PDB entry 4F70 | X-ray diffraction, 3.00 A resolution | chains A and B

== Chain A ==
Molecule: Cyclin-dependent kinase 8
Organism: Homo sapiens
Notes: EC 2.7.11.22, 2.7.11.23
Reference sequence: P49336 (CDK8_HUMAN); residues 1-403 here = UniProt positions 1-403
Amino-acid sequence (405 residues; numbered -1 to 403; the number before each row is that of its first residue; numbers below 1 keep their minus sign (Asp-1 is residue -1)):
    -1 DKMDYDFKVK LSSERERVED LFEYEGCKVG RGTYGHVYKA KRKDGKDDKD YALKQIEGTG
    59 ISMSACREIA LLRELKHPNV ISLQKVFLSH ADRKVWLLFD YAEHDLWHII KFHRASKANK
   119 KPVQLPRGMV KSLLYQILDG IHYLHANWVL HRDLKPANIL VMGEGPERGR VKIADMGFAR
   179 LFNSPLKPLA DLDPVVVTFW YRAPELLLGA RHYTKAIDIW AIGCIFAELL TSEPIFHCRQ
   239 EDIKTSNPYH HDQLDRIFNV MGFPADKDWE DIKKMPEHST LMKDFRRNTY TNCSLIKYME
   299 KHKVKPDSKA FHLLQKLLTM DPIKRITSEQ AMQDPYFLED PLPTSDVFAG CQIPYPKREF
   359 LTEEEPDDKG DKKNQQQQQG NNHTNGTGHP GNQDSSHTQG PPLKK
Not modelled in the structure: -1, 117-122, 175-194, 238-244, 360-403
Construct notes: expression tag (-1 to 0)
Small-molecule neighbours: 0ST (1-[3-tert-butyl-1-(4-methylphenyl)-1H-pyrazol-5-yl]-3-[2-(morpholin-4-yl)ethyl]urea): Val35, Lys52, Ser62, Arg65, Glu66, Leu70, Leu73, Val78, Ile79, Phe97, Leu142, His149, Asn156, Ile171, Ala172, Asp173, Met174

== Chain B ==
Molecule: Cyclin-C
Organism: Homo sapiens
Reference sequence: P24863 (CCNC_HUMAN); residues 1-283 here = UniProt positions 1-283
Amino-acid sequence (287 residues; numbered -3 to 283; the number before each row is that of its first residue; numbers below 1 keep their minus sign (Asp-3 is residue -3)):
    -3 DDKAMAGNFW QSSHYLQWIL DKQDLLKERQ KDLKFLSEEE YWKLQIFFTN VIQALGEHLK
    57 LRQQVIATAT VYFKRFYARY SLKSIDPVLM APTCVFLASK VEEFGVVSNT RLIAAATSVL
   117 KTRFSYAFPK EFPYRMNHIL ECEFYLLELM DCCLIVYHPY RPLLQYVQDM GQEDMLLPLA
   177 WRIVNDTYRT DLCLLYPPFM IALACLHVAC VVQQKDARQW FAELSVDMEK ILEIIRVILK
   237 LYEQWKNFDE RKEMATILSK MPKPKPPPNS EGEQGPNGSQ NSSYSQS
Not modelled in the structure: -3 to -2, 265-283
Construct notes: expression tag (-3 to 0)
Curated features (UniProtKB/Swiss-Prot):
  - modified residue: Ser275 (Phosphoserine)

== How chain A and chain B interact ==
Residue-residue contacts (65):
  Lys0(A) with Tyr130(B); Pro260(B)
  Met1(A) with Ser80(B); Tyr141(B), hydrophobic; Pro260(B); Lys261(B)
  Asp2(A) with Lys79(B); Ser80(B), hydrogen bond (backbone-backbone); Pro260(B); Lys261(B), hydrogen bond (side chain-backbone)
  Tyr3(A) with Lys261(B), hydrogen bond (backbone-backbone); Pro263(B), hydrophobic; Pro264(B)
  Asp4(A) with Lys261(B), salt bridge
  Phe5(A) with Tyr76(B), hydrophobic; Ser80(B); Ile81(B), hydrophobic; Tyr141(B), hydrophobic
  Lys6(A) with Tyr141(B)
  Leu9(A) with Tyr76(B); Tyr141(B), hydrophobic
  Arg13(A) with Glu144(B), salt bridge
  Gly58(A) with Phe140(B)
  Ile59(A) with Lys96(B), hydrogen bond (backbone-side chain); Glu139(B); Phe140(B), hydrophobic; Leu143(B), hydrophobic
  Met61(A) with Lys96(B); Glu99(B); Gly101(B); Val102(B), hydrophobic
  Cys64(A) with Lys96(B); Val97(B), hydrophobic; Leu150(B)
  Arg65(A) with Glu99(B)
  Ile67(A) with Cys148(B), hydrophobic; Leu150(B), hydrophobic
  Ala68(A) with Leu150(B), hydrophobic; Ile151(B)
  Leu69(A) with Met1(B), hydrophobic
  Arg71(A) with Ser9(B); Gln13(B), hydrogen bond; Asp147(B), salt bridge; Cys148(B); Cys149(B), hydrogen bond
  Glu72(A) with Asn4(B); Ser8(B); Ser9(B), hydrogen bond; Ile151(B)
  Leu73(A) with Met1(B), hydrophobic
  Val84(A) with Cys148(B), hydrophobic
  Leu86(A) with Phe140(B); Leu143(B), hydrophobic; Glu144(B)
  Ser87(A) with Phe140(B)
  His88(A) with Phe140(B); Glu144(B), salt bridge
  Arg91(A) with Leu136(B); Phe140(B)
  Asn145(A) with Ala0(B); Met1(B), hydrogen bond (backbone-backbone); Asn4(B)
  Trp146(A) with Lys-1(B); Ala0(B)
  Val147(A) with Met1(B), hydrophobic
Other interface residues (no listed pair), chain B (38 interface residues in all): Phe72, Asp82, Leu93, Phe100, Glu137, Pro262

== In short ==
Chain A and chain B form an interface of 28 and 38 residues respectively, with 8 hydrogen bonds and 4 salt
bridges. Among the polar pairs are Asp4(A)-Lys261(B), Arg13(A)-Glu144(B) and Arg71(A)-Asp147(B). Chain A binds
compound 0ST.
Chain A is Cyclin-dependent kinase 8 and chain B is Cyclin-C, both from Homo sapiens; the structure, Crystal
structure of human CDK8/CYCC in complex with compound 4
(1-[3-tert-butyl-1-(4-methylphenyl)-1H-pyrazol-5-yl]-3-[2-(morpholin-4-yl)ethyl]urea), was determined by X-ray
diffraction, deposited together with 4F6S, 4F6U, 4F6W, 4F7J, 4F7L, 4F7N, 4F7S and 4G6L.
